PDB entry 7TVE | electron microscopy, 3.80 A resolution | chains C and F of the 7 polymer chains in the assembly

== Chain C ==
Molecule: Non-structural maintenance of chromosomes element 1
Organism: Saccharomyces cerevisiae W303
Notes: EC 2.3.2.27
UniProtKB: A0A7I9FFW3 (A0A7I9FFW3_YEASX); numbering as in UniProt (aligned over 1-336)
Amino-acid sequence (337 residues; numbered 1 to 337; the number before each row is that of its first residue):
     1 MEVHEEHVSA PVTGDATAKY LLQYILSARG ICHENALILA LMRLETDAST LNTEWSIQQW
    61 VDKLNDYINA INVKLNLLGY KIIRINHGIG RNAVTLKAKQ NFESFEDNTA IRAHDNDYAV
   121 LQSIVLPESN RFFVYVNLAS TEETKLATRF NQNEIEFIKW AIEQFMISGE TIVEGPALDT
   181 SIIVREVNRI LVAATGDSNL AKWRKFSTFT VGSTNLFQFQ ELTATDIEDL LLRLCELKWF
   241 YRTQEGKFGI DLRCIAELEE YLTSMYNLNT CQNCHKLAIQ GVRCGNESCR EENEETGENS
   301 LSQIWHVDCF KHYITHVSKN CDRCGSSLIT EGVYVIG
Disordered / not traced: 1-12, 107-120, 337
Sequence notes: conflict His7 (Gln in A0A7I9FFW3); expression tag (337)

== Chain F ==
Molecule: Non-structural maintenance of chromosome element 3
Organism: Saccharomyces cerevisiae W303
UniProtKB: Q05541 (NSE3_YEAST); numbering as in UniProt (aligned over 1-303)
Amino-acid sequence (305 residues; numbered 0 to 304; the number before each row is that of its first residue; numbering starts at 0):
     0 MMSSIDNDSD VDLTEDLAVA KIVKENPVAR KMVRYILSRG ESQNSIITRN KLQSVIHEAA
    60 REENIAKPSF SKMFMDINAI LYNVYGFELQ GLPSKNNMNA GGNGSNSNTN KSMPEPLGHR
   120 AQKFILLNNV PHSKNFDDFK ILQSAHTYEE LIVTGEYIGD DIASGTSNTL ESKLSTDRDL
   180 VYKGVLSVIL CIVFFSKNNI LHQELIKFLE TFGIPSDGSK IAILNITIED LIKSLEKREY
   240 IVRLEEKSDT DGEVISYRIG RRTQAELGLE SLEKLVQEIM GLEKEQTKSL HDDIIKSIGD
   300 SYSIG
Disordered / not traced: 0-11, 95-116, 304
Sequence notes: initiating methionine (0); expression tag (304)
Reported in the primary citation:
  - binding site for the 68-nt DNA strand: Arg48, Lys66, Arg119, Lys236
  - mutagenesis - R48A/K50A/K66A/K94A/R119A/K122A/K232A/K236A: abolished growth
  - conformationally variable residues (domain motion): Lys50, Lys66, Lys122 (proposed by the authors, not directly observed)

== How chain C and chain F interact ==
Residue-residue contacts - 72 pairs, chain C then chain F:
  Lys19(C) with Tyr81(F), hydrogen bond (side chain-backbone); Asn82(F), hydrogen bond (side chain-backbone); Tyr84(F); Gly85(F)
  Tyr20(C) with Val129(F), hydrophobic; Ser132(F)
  Leu22(C) with Tyr84(F), hydrophobic
  Gln23(C) with Phe86(F); Asn127(F)
  Tyr24(C) with Gln142(F)
  Ser27(C) with Lys139(F); Leu173(F)
  Ala28(C) with Leu173(F)
  Ala36(C) with Ser171(F)
  Arg43(C) with Phe135(F), hydrogen bond (side chain-backbone); Asp136(F), salt bridge; Phe138(F)
  Thr46(C) with Phe135(F)
  Asp47(C) with Ser132(F), hydrogen bond; Phe135(F), hydrogen bond (side chain-backbone)
  Lys74(C) with Glu14(F), salt bridge; Val83(F)
  Asn76(C) with Arg29(F), hydrogen bond (backbone-side chain)
  Leu77(C) with Ala19(F), hydrophobic; Val22(F), hydrophobic; Arg29(F), hydrogen bond (backbone-side chain)
  Leu78(C) with Arg29(F), hydrogen bond (backbone-side chain); Val32(F), hydrophobic; Ile79(F), hydrophobic; Val83(F), hydrophobic
  Gly79(C) with Arg29(F); Arg33(F), hydrogen bond (backbone-side chain)
  Tyr80(C) with Arg33(F); Leu36(F), hydrophobic
  His87(C) with Leu169(F)
  Val94(C) with Leu169(F), hydrophobic
  Lys97(C) with Ser166(F), hydrogen bond; Leu169(F)
  Ala98(C) with Leu169(F)
  Asn101(C) with Glu170(F), hydrogen bond
  Ser104(C) with His145(F), hydrogen bond
  Phe105(C) with His145(F)
  Phe132(C) with Thr168(F)
  Ala139(C) with Arg33(F)
  Thr141(C) with Arg33(F)
  Glu143(C) with Lys30(F); Arg33(F); Tyr34(F); Ala58(F)
  Thr144(C) with Arg33(F); Ser37(F)
  Leu146(C) with Ser37(F)
  Ala147(C) with Ser37(F)
  Thr148(C) with Glu40(F)
  Arg149(C) with Glu40(F); Ser41(F)
  Glu228(C) with Asp159(F)
  Leu232(C) with Gly158(F); Asp159(F); Ile161(F), hydrophobic
  Cys235(C) with Thr165(F); Asn167(F), hydrogen bond (backbone-side chain)
  Glu236(C) with Asp176(F)
  Lys238(C) with Ser171(F); Lys172(F), hydrogen bond (side chain-backbone)
  Arg242(C) with Asp160(F); Ile161(F), hydrogen bond (side chain-backbone); Ser163(F), hydrogen bond (side chain-backbone); Thr165(F), hydrogen bond
  Thr243(C) with Ser163(F)
  Gly246(C) with Ala162(F)
  Asp251(C) with Thr168(F), hydrogen bond
Interface residues without a listed pair, chain C (53 interface residues in all): Asp15, Ala18, Arg29, Ile31, Cys32, Val73, Ile89, Phe102, Leu121, Tyr135, Gln244
Interface residues without a listed pair, chain F (55 interface residues in all): Asp15, Gln42, Pro130, Asn134, Leu141, Glu148, Gly164, Ser174, Thr175, Arg177

== In short ==
53 residues of chain C and 55 residues of chain F are in contact, with 18 hydrogen bonds and 2 salt bridges.
Among the polar pairs are Arg43(C)-Asp136(F), Lys74(C)-Glu14(F) and Lys19(C)-Tyr81(F). The paper reports a
binding site for the 68-nt DNA strand at Arg48(F), Lys66(F) and Arg119(F) among others;
R48A/K50A/K66A/K94A/R119A/K122A/K232A/K236A of chain F abolish growth.
Chain C is Non-structural maintenance of chromosomes element 1 and chain F is Non-structural maintenance of
chromosome element 3, both from Saccharomyces cerevisiae W303; the structure, ATP and DNA bound SMC5/6 core
complex, was determined by electron microscopy.
